7OY8 - chains 2 and M of the 35 polymer chains in the assembly; structure by electron microscopy, 2.50 A resolution.

== Chain 2 ==
Protein: Antenna complex, alpha/beta subunit
Organism: Rhodospirillum rubrum (strain ATCC 11170 / ATH 1.1.1 / DSM 467 / LMG 4362 / NCIMB 8255 / S1)
Reference sequence: Q2RQ24 (Q2RQ24_RHORT); numbering as in UniProt (aligned over 1-50)
Amino-acid sequence (50 residues; numbered 1 to 50; the number before each row is that of its first residue):
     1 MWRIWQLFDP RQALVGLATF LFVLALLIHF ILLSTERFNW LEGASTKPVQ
Disordered / not traced: 47-50
Modified / non-standard residues: Met-1 (N-formylmethionine; FME)
Residues lining bound ligands:
  - Trans-Geranyl BACTERIOCHLOROPHYLL A (07D), molecule 1: Ile-4, Trp-5, Phe-8, Ala-13, Ile-28
  - Trans-Geranyl BACTERIOCHLOROPHYLL A (07D), molecule 2: Leu-14, Val-15, Ala-18, Leu-21, Phe-22, Ala-25, His-29, Leu-32, Phe-38, Trp-40
  - Trans-Geranyl BACTERIOCHLOROPHYLL A (07D), molecule 3: Leu-21, Leu-24, Ala-25, Ile-28, His-29, Leu-32, Phe-38
  - spirilloxanthin (CRT), molecule 1: Met-1, Arg-3, Ile-4, Gln-6, Leu-7
  - spirilloxanthin (CRT), molecule 2: Pro-10, Leu-14, Leu-17, Phe-20, Leu-21, Leu-24, Leu-27, Ile-28, Ile-31
  - spirilloxanthin (CRT), molecule 3: Phe-22, Ala-25, Leu-26, His-29, Phe-30, Leu-33, Trp-40
What the authors report for this chain:
  - binding site for Trans-Geranyl BACTERIOCHLOROPHYLL A: Gly-16, His-29, Trp-40
  - binding site for spirilloxanthin: Arg-3 to Phe-8, Leu-26 to Leu-33

== Chain M ==
Protein: Reaction center protein M chain
Organism: Rhodospirillum rubrum (strain ATCC 11170 / ATH 1.1.1 / DSM 467 / LMG 4362 / NCIMB 8255 / S1)
Reference sequence: Q2RQ26 (Q2RQ26_RHORT); residue numbers follow UniProt; this construct covers 1-306
Amino-acid sequence (306 residues; each row starts with the number of its first residue):
     1 MSEYQNILTG VQVRTAPHSA PIAKGIFPRL GKPGFSYWLG KIGDAQIGPI YLGTTGVLSL
    61 VFGFFAIEII GFNLLASVNW SPMEFGRQFF WLGLEPPAAE YGLGFAPLAE GGWWQIAGFF
   121 LTTSILLWWV RMYRRARALK MGTHTAWAFA SAIFLFLSLG FIRPLLMGNF SESVPFGIFP
   181 HLEWTNSFSL NYGNFFYNPF HMLSIAFLYG SALLFAMHGA TILAVSRLGG DREVEQITDR
   241 GTAAERAALF WRWTMGFNAT MESIHRWAWW FAVLCTFTGA IGILLTGTVV DNWFEWGVKH
   301 GLAPAP
Disordered / not traced: 1
Bound ions: Fe ion: His-218, Glu-233, His-265 (shared with 2 residues of chain L)
Residues lining bound ligands:
  - Trans-Geranyl BACTERIOCHLOROPHYLL A (07D), molecule 1: Ile-67, Leu-121, Ile-125, Ala-152, Ile-153, Leu-155, Phe-156, Leu-159, Phe-176, Trp-184, Thr-185, Asn-186, Phe-188, Ser-189, Asn-194, Phe-195, Phe-196, His-201, Ser-204, Ile-205, Leu-208, Tyr-209, Cys-275, Thr-276, Gly-279, Ala-280, Ile-283
  - Trans-Geranyl BACTERIOCHLOROPHYLL A (07D), molecule 2: Phe-89, Phe-156, Leu-159, Val-174, Ile-178, His-181, Leu-182, Trp-184, Thr-185
  - Trans-Geranyl BACTERIOCHLOROPHYLL A (07D), molecule 3: Thr-185, Phe-196, Tyr-209
  - Trans-Geranyl BACTERIOCHLOROPHYLL A (07D), molecule 4: Phe-196, Met-202, Ile-205, Ala-206, Tyr-209, Gly-210, Leu-213, Phe-271
  - bacteriopheophytin a (BPH), molecule 1: Ser-59, Leu-60, Val-61, Gly-63, Phe-64, Phe-65, Ser-124, Ile-125, Trp-128, Met-132, Thr-145, Ala-148, Phe-149, Ala-152, Ala-272, Val-273, Thr-276
  - bacteriopheophytin a (BPH), molecule 2: Tyr-209, Ala-212, Leu-213, Ala-216, Met-217, Trp-251, Thr-254, Met-255
  - tetramyristoyl-cardiolipin (CD4; (2R,5R,11R,14R)-5,8,11-trihydroxy-5,11-dioxido-17-oxo-2,14-bis(tetradecanoyloxy)-4,6,10,12,16-pentaoxa-5,11-diphosphatriacont-1-yl tetradecanoate), molecule 1: Arg-137, Gly-142, Thr-143, His-144, Trp-147, Arg-266, Trp-269, Trp-270
  - tetramyristoyl-cardiolipin (CD4), molecule 2: Leu-203, Ala-206, Phe-207, Arg-252, Met-255, Gly-256, Phe-257, Trp-267, Phe-271
  - spirilloxanthin (CRT): Ile-67, Glu-68, Ile-70, Gly-71, Leu-74, Phe-85, Phe-89, Leu-103, Gly-104, Phe-105, Trp-114, Gln-115, Gly-118, Phe-119, Thr-122, Phe-156, Leu-159, Gly-160, Phe-161, Phe-170, Val-174, Pro-175, Phe-176, Gly-177, Ile-178, His-181
  - phosphatidylglycerol (PGW; (1R)-2-{[(S)-{[(2S)-2,3-dihydroxypropyl]oxy}(hydroxy)phosphoryl]oxy}-1-[(hexadecanoyloxy)methyl]ethyl (9Z)-octadec-9-enoate): Pro-199, Met-202, Leu-203, Trp-296, His-300, Leu-302
  - RQ0 (2-azanyl-5-[(2E,6E,8E,10E,12E,14E,18E,22E,26E,30E,34E)-3,7,11,15,19,23,27,31,35,39-decamethyltetraconta-2,6,8,10,12,14,18,22,26,30,34,38-dodecaenyl]-3-methoxy-6-methyl-cyclohexa-2,5-diene-1,4-dione): Phe-90, Ile-178, Phe-179
  - ubiquinone-10 (U10): Leu-213, Leu-214, Met-217, His-218, Thr-221, Ile-222, Ala-244, Ala-247, Ala-248, Trp-251, Met-255, Phe-257, Asn-258, Ala-259, Thr-260, Met-261, Ile-264, Trp-267, Phe-271

== How chain 2 and chain M interact ==
Residue-residue contacts (10; chain 2 residue first):
  Leu-27(2) / Pro-82(M)  hydrophobic
  Phe-30(2) / Leu-75(M)  hydrophobic
  Phe-30(2) / Trp-80(M)
  Phe-30(2) / Pro-82(M)  hydrophobic
  Ile-31(2) / Pro-82(M)
  Ile-31(2) / Met-83(M)  hydrophobic
  Leu-33(2) / Asn-79(M)
  Ser-34(2) / Asn-79(M)  hydrogen bond (backbone-side chain)
  Ser-34(2) / Ser-81(M)
  Glu-42(2) / Asn-79(M)
Interface residues without a listed pair, chain 2 (7 interface residues in all): Asn-39

== Overview ==
The interface between chain 2 and chain M involves 7 residues on one side and 6 on the other, with 1 hydrogen
bond. Its one hydrogen-bonded contact is Ser-34(2)/Asn-79(M). From the paper: a binding site for Trans-Geranyl
BACTERIOCHLOROPHYLL A at Gly-16(2), His-29(2) and Trp-40(2); a binding site for spirilloxanthin at Arg-3(2)
and Leu-26(2).
Here chain 2 is Antenna complex, alpha/beta subunit and chain M is Reaction center protein M chain, both from
Rhodospirillum rubrum (strain ATCC 11170 / ATH 1.1.1 / DSM 467 / LMG 4362 / NCIMB 8255 / S1). Entry 7OY8
(Cryo-EM structure of the Rhodospirillum rubrum RC-LH1 complex) was determined by electron microscopy.
